2WS6 - chains F and H of the 12 polymer chains in the assembly; structure by X-ray diffraction, 1.50 A resolution.

== Chain F (and H) ==
Molecule: Insulin B chain
Notes: chain H of this document is another copy of the same molecule, construct and numbering; everything in this record applies to it too
UniProtKB: P01308 (INS_HUMAN); residues 1-30 here correspond to UniProt positions 25-54 (UniProt number = residue number + 24)
Amino-acid sequence (30 residues; each row starts with the number of its first residue):
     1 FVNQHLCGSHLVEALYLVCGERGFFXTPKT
Disordered / not traced: 30 (chain H: 28-30)
Modified / non-standard residues: YNM (N-methyl-L-tyrosine) at position 26
Ion coordination: Zn2+: H10 (together with chloride ion) (shared with 1 residue of chain B; 1 residue of chain J)
Small-molecule neighbours:
  - phenol (IPH), molecule 1: V2, H5, L6
  - phenol (IPH), molecule 2: C7, H10, L11, A14

== How chain F and chain H interact ==
Contacting residue pairs (30; chain F residue first):
  Q4(F) with Y16(H)
  H5(F) with Y16(H), hydrogen bond (backbone-side chain); L17(H)
  G8(F) with Y16(H)
  S9(F) with Y16(H)
  V12(F) with V12(H), hydrophobic; Y16(H), hydrophobic
  E13(F) with S9(H), hydrogen bond; E13(H)
  Y16(F) with H5(H), hydrogen bond (side chain-backbone); G8(H); S9(H); V12(H), hydrophobic; YNM_26(H)
  L17(F) with H5(H)
  R22(F) with T27(H)
  G23(F) with YNM_26(H); T27(H)
  F24(F) with F24(H), hydrophobic; F25(H); YNM_26(H)
  F25(F) with F25(H), hydrophobic
  YNM_26(F) with Y16(H); G23(H); F24(H), hydrogen bond (backbone-backbone); F25(H)
  P28(F) with G20(H); E21(H); G23(H)
  K29(F) with E21(H)
Interface residues without a listed pair, chain F (16 interface residues in all): T27
Interface residues without a listed pair, chain H (16 interface residues in all): Q4, R22

== Overview ==
The chain F/chain H interface involves 16 residues from each chain, with 4 hydrogen bonds. Polar contacts
include H5(F)-Y16(H), E13(F)-S9(H) and YNM_26(F)-F24(H). Ligands of chain F: phenol.
Both chains are Insulin B chain. Entry 2WS6 (Semi-synthetic analogue of human insulin NMeTyrB26-insulin in
hexamer form) was determined by X-ray diffraction (same publication as 2WRU, 2WRV, 2WRW, 2WRX, 2WS0, 2WS1,
2WS4 and 2WS7).
